2B1Z - chains A and B of the 4 polymer chains in the assembly; structure by X-ray diffraction, 1.78 A resolution.

[Chain A (and B)]
Protein: Estrogen receptor
From: Homo sapiens
Notes: fragment: ligand binding domain; chain B of this document is another copy of the same molecule, construct and numbering; everything in this record applies to it too
UniProt: P03372 (ESR1_HUMAN); numbering as in UniProt (aligned over 298-554)
Sequence (257 residues; numbered 298 to 554; the number before each row is that of its first residue):
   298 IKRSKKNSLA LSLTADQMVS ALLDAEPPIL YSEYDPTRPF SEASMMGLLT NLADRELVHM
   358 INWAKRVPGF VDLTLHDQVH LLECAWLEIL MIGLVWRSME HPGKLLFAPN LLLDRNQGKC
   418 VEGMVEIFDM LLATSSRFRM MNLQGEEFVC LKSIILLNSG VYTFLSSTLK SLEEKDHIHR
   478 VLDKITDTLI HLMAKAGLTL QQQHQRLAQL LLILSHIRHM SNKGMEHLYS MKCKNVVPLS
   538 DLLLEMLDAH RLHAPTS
Not modelled in the structure: 298-304, 462-470, 549-554 (chain B: 298-304, 463-466, 471, 548-554)
Modified residues: C381 (s,s-(2-hydroxyethyl)thiocysteine; CME); C417 (s,s-(2-hydroxyethyl)thiocysteine; CME); C530 (s,s-(2-hydroxyethyl)thiocysteine; CME)
Construct notes: modified residue (381, 417, 530); engineered mutation S537 (Tyr in P03372)
Residues lining bound ligands: 17-methyl-17-alpha-dihydroequilenin (17M): M343, L346, L349, A350, E353, L384, L387, M388, L391, R394, F404, M421, I424, L428, G521, H524, L525
What the authors report for this chain:
  - binding site for 17-methyl-17-alpha-dihydroequilenin: M343, E353, R394, M421, I424, H524, L525
  - conformationally variable residues (side-chain flip): H524

[Interface between chain A and chain B]
Pairs across the interface (60):
  C381(A) with H516(B); K520(B)
  R412(A) with K467(B)
  D426(A) with L462(B)
  A430(A) with Y459(B); L462(B), hydrophobic; L469(B)
  R434(A) with Y459(B), hydrogen bond; H476(B), hydrogen bond
  M437(A) with L469(B), hydrophobic
  I451(A) with L509(B), hydrophobic
  N455(A) with L509(B); H513(B), hydrogen bond
  S456(A) with H513(B)
  Y459(A) with A430(B); R434(B), hydrogen bond; I510(B); H513(B)
  H476(A) with R434(B)
  D480(A) with Q506(B), hydrogen bond
  T483(A) with H501(B); A505(B)
  D484(A) with Q498(B); H501(B), salt bridge; Q502(B), hydrogen bond
  I487(A) with H501(B)
  L497(A) with L497(B), hydrophobic
  Q498(A) with D484(B)
  H501(A) with T483(B); I487(B); H501(B); L504(B)
  Q502(A) with D480(B); T483(B); D484(B), hydrogen bond
  L504(A) with H501(B)
  A505(A) with T483(B); L508(B), hydrophobic
  Q506(A) with D480(B), hydrogen bond
  L508(A) with A505(B), hydrophobic
  L509(A) with I451(B), hydrophobic; N455(B); L511(B), hydrophobic
  I510(A) with Y459(B), hydrophobic
  L511(A) with L509(B), hydrophobic
  S512(A) with R515(B), hydrogen bond
  H513(A) with N455(B), hydrogen bond (side chain-backbone); S456(B), hydrogen bond (side chain-backbone); Y459(B); R515(B), hydrogen bond
  R515(A) with S512(B), hydrogen bond; H513(B), hydrogen bond; H516(B)
  H516(A) with C381(B); R515(B), hydrogen bond; N519(B), hydrogen bond
  N519(A) with H516(B), hydrogen bond; N519(B)
  E523(A) with E523(B)
  H547(A) with K520(B), hydrogen bond (backbone-side chain)
Interface residues without a listed pair, chain A (39 interface residues in all): M427, S433, V458, T460, L479, K520
Interface residues without a listed pair, chain B (40 interface residues in all): M427, M437, V458, T460, L479, Q500, H547

[Overview]
Chain A and chain B form an interface of 39 and 40 residues respectively; the contacts include 18 hydrogen
bonds and 1 salt bridge. Polar pairs include D484(A)-H501(B), R434(A)-Y459(B) and R434(A)-H476(B). Ligands of
chain A: 17-methyl-17-alpha-dihydroequilenin. From the paper: a binding site for
17-methyl-17-alpha-dihydroequilenin at M343(A), E353(A) and R394(A) among others; conformational variability
at H524(A).
Both chains are Estrogen receptor (Homo sapiens). Entry 2B1Z (Human estrogen receptor alpha ligand-binding
domain in complex with 17methyl-17alpha-dihydroequilenin and a glucoc interacting protein 1 ...) was
determined by X-ray diffraction.
